9IMK - chains A and G of the 18 polymer chains in the assembly; structure by electron microscopy, 4.01 A resolution (low resolution: residue-level contacts below are approximate; hydrogen-bond / salt-bridge calls are withheld).

# Chain A
Molecule: RNA-directed RNA polymerase nsp12
From: Severe acute respiratory syndrome coronavirus 2
Notes: EC 2.7.7.48, 2.7.7.50
UniProt: P0DTD1 (R1AB_SARS2); residues 1-932 here correspond to UniProt positions 4393-5324 (UniProt number = residue number + 4392)
Sequence (932 residues; each row starts with the number of its first residue):
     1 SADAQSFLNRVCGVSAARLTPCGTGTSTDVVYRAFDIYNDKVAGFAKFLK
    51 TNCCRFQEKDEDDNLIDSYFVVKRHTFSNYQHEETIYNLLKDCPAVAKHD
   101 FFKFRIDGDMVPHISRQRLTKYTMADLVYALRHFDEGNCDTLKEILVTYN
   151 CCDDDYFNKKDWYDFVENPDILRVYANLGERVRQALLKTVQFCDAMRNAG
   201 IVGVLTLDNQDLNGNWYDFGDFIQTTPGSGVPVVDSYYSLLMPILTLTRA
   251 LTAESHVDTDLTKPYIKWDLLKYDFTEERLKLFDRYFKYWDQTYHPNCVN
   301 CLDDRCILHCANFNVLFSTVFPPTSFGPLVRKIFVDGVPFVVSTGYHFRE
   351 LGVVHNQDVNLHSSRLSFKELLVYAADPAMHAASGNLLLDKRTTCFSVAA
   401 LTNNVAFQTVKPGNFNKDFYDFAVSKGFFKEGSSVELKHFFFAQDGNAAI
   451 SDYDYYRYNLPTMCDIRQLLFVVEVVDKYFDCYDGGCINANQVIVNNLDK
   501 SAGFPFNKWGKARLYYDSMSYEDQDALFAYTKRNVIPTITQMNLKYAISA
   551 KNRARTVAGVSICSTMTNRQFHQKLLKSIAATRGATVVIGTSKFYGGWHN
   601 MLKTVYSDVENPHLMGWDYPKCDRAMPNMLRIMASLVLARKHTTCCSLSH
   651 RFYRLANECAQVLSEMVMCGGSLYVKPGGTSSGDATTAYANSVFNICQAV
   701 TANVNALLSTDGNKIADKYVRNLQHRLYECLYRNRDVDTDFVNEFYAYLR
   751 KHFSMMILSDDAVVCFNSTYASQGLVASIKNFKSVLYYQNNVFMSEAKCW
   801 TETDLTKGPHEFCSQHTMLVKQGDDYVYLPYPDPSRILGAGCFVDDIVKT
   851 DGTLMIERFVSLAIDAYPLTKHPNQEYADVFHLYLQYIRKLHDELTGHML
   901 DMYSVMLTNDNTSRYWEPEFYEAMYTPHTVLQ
Unresolved in the structure: 1-3, 930-932
Ion coordination: Zn2+ site 1: His-295, Cys-301, Cys-306, Cys-310; Zn2+ site 2: Cys-487, His-642, Cys-645, Cys-646
Curated features (UniProtKB/Swiss-Prot):
  - region: Lys-545 to Arg-555 (Interaction with RMP Remdesivir), Thr-582 to Pro-620 (RdRp Palm N-ter)
  - active site: Ser-759, Asp-760, Asp-761
  - binding site (Mn(2+)): Asn-209, Asp-218
  - binding site (Zn(2+)): His-295, Cys-301, Cys-306, Cys-310, Cys-487, His-642, Cys-645, Cys-646
  - site: Gln-932 (Cleavage)

# Chain G
Molecule: Viral protein genome-linked nsp9
From: Severe acute respiratory syndrome coronavirus 2
UniProt: P0DTD1 (R1AB_SARS2); residues 1-113 here correspond to UniProt positions 4141-4253 (UniProt number = residue number + 4140)
Sequence (113 residues; each row starts with the number of its first residue):
     1 NNELSPVALRQMSCAAGTTQTACTDDNALAYYNTTKGGRFVLALLSDLQD
    51 LKWARFPKSDGTGTIYTELEPPCRFVTDTPKGPKVKYLYFIKGLNNLNRG
   101 MVLGSLAATVRLQ
Curated features (UniProtKB/Swiss-Prot):
  - site: Gln-113 (Cleavage)

# Interface between chain A and chain G
Pairs across the interface (26; chain A residue first):
  Asp-36(A) / Asn-2(G)
  Ile-37(A) / Asn-1(G)
  Ile-37(A) / Asn-2(G)
  Tyr-38(A) / Asn-1(G)
  Tyr-38(A) / Asn-2(G)
  Tyr-38(A) / Glu-3(G)
  Asn-39(A) / Asn-1(G)
  Asn-39(A) / Glu-3(G)
  Asp-40(A) / Glu-3(G)
  Asp-40(A) / Pro-6(G)
  Val-202(A) / Leu-4(G)
  Val-202(A) / Gly-100(G)
  Gly-203(A) / Leu-4(G)
  Thr-206(A) / Asn-2(G)
  Asp-221(A) / Asn-1(G)
  Asp-221(A) / Asn-2(G)
  Gln-224(A) / Ala-107(G)
  Val-231(A) / Gly-100(G)
  Pro-232(A) / Asn-96(G)
  Tyr-289(A) / Asn-96(G)
  Asp-291(A) / Asn-95(G)
  Asp-291(A) / Asn-96(G)
  Arg-733(A) / Glu-3(G)
  Arg-733(A) / Leu-4(G)
  Arg-733(A) / Leu-97(G)
  Arg-735(A) / Asn-95(G)
Other interface residues (no listed pair), chain A (23 interface residues in all): Val-204, Ile-223, Thr-225, Thr-226, Ser-229, Val-233, Tyr-728
Other interface residues (no listed pair), chain G (14 interface residues in all): Cys-73, Arg-74, Arg-99, Leu-103

# Summary
23 residues of chain A and 14 residues of chain G are in contact. His-295(A), Cys-301(A), Cys-306(A) and
Cys-310(A) form the Zn2+ site 1. UniProt lists 3 active-site residues, Mn2+-binding residues Asn-209(A) and
Asp-218(A) and 8 Zn2+-binding residues on chain A.
Here chain A is RNA-directed RNA polymerase nsp12 and chain G is Viral protein genome-linked nsp9, both from
Severe acute respiratory syndrome coronavirus 2. Entry 9IMK (SARS-CoV-2 Replication-Transcription Complex has
a dimer architecture (dRTC) in post-capping state) was determined by electron microscopy (same publication as
9IMM and 8XCH).
